3J96 - chains H and K of the 13 polymer chains in the assembly; structure by electron microscopy, 7.60 A resolution (low resolution: residue-level contacts below are approximate; hydrogen-bond / salt-bridge calls are withheld).

[Chain H]
Name: Alpha-soluble NSF attachment protein
Organism: Rattus norvegicus
Reference sequence: P54921 (SNAA_RAT); residues 1-295 here = UniProt positions 1-295
Amino-acid sequence (297 residues; each row starts with the number of its first residue; numbers below 1 keep their minus sign (Gly-1 is residue -1)):
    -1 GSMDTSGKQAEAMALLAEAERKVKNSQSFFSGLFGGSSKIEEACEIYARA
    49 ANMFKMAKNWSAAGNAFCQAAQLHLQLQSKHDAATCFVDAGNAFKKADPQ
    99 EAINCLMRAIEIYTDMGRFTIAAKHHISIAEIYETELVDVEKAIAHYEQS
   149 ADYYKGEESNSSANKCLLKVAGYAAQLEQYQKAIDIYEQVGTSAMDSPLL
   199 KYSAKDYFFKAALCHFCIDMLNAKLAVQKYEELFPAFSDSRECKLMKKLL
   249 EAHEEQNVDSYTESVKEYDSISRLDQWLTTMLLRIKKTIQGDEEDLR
Disordered / not traced: -1 to 7, 294-295
Construct notes: expression tag (-1 to 0)
From the paper describing this entry:
  - mutagenesis - D217A/E249K/E252K/E253K: decreased catalytic activity on SNARE complex disassembly
  - mutagenesis - K122E/K163E: abolished catalytic activity
  - mutagenesis - K203E/R239E: decreased catalytic activity

[Chain K]
Name: Vesicle-associated membrane protein 2
Organism: Rattus norvegicus
Reference sequence: P63045 (VAMP2_RAT); numbering as in UniProt (aligned over 28-89)
Amino-acid sequence (63 residues; each row starts with the number of its first residue):
    27 GSNRRLQQTQAQVDEVVDIMRVNVDKVLERDQKLSELDDRADALQAGASQ
    77 FETSAAKLKRKYW
Disordered / not traced: 27-28
Construct notes: expression tag (27)
Swiss-Prot annotation at these positions:
  - site ((Microbial infection) Cleavage): Gln58, Lys59, Lys59, Leu60, Arg66, Ala67, Gln76, Phe77, Ala81, Ala82

[How chain H and chain K interact]
Pairs across the interface (14):
  Arg116(H) with Arg66(K)
  Thr118(H) with Arg66(K)
  Ser157(H) with Gln58(K)
  Ser159(H) with Leu54(K); Gln58(K)
  Ser160(H) with Gln58(K)
  Ser201(H) with Arg47(K)
  Lys203(H) with Arg47(K)
  Arg239(H) with Asp40(K); Val43(K); Asp44(K)
  Ser268(H) with Ala37(K)
  Ile269(H) with Ala37(K); Asp40(K)
Interface residues without a listed pair, chain H (13 interface residues in all): Lys163, Leu197, Tyr200
Interface residues without a listed pair, chain K (10 interface residues in all): Val50, Glu55

[Overview]
13 residues of chain H face 10 of chain K across their interface. The paper reports that
D217A/E249K/E252K/E253K of chain H reduce catalytic activity on SNARE complex disassembly; K122E/K163E of
chain H abolish catalytic activity.
Here chain H is Alpha-soluble NSF attachment protein and chain K is Vesicle-associated membrane protein 2,
both from Rattus norvegicus. Entry 3J96 (Structure of 20S supercomplex) was determined by electron microscopy,
deposited together with 3J94, 3J95, 3J97, 3J98 and 3J99.
